6D88 - chains A and F of the 6 polymer chains in the assembly; structure by X-ray diffraction, 2.85 A resolution.

[Chain A]
Molecule: Tubulin alpha-1B chain
From: Sus scrofa
UniProt: Q2XVP4 (TBA1B_PIG); residue numbers follow UniProt; this construct covers 1-450
Sequence (450 residues; row label = number of the first residue in the row):
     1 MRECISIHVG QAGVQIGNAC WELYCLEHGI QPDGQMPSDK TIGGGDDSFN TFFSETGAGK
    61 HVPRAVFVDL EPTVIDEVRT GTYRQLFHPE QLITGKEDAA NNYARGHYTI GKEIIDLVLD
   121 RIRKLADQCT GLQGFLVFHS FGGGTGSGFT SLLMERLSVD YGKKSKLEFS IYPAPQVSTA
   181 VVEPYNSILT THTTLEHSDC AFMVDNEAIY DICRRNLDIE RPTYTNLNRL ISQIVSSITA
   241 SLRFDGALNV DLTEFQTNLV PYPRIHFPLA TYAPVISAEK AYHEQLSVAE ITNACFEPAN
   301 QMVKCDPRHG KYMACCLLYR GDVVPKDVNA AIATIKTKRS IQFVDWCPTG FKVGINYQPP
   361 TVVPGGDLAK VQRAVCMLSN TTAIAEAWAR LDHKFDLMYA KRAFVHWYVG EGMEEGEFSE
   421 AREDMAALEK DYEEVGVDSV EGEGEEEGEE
Disordered / not traced: 438-450
Bound ions: Ca2+: D39, T41, G44, E55
Small-molecule neighbours:
  - G9K ([2-(1H-indol-3-yl)-1H-imidazol-4-yl](8-methoxy-1,4-benzodioxin-6-yl)methanone): N101, T179, A180, V181
  - GTP (guanosine-5'-triphosphate): G10, Q11, A12, Q15, I16, D69, D98, A99, A100, N101, S140, G142, G143, G144, T145, G146, I171, P173, V177, S178, T179, E183, N206, Y224, L227, N228, I231
Reported in the primary citation:
  - binding site for G9K: S178, T179, V181

[Chain F]
Molecule: Tubulin tyrosine ligase
From: Gallus gallus
UniProt: E1BQ43 (E1BQ43_CHICK); residues 1-378 here = UniProt positions 1-378
Sequence (384 residues; each row starts with the number of its first residue):
     1 MYTFVVRDEN SSVYAEVSRL LLATGQWKRL RKDNPRFNLM LGERNRLPFG RLGHEPGLVQ
    61 LVNYYRGADK LCRKASLVKL IKTSPELSES CTWFPESYVI YPTNLKTPVA PAQNGIRHLI
   121 NNTRTDEREV FLAAYNRRRE GREGNVWIAK SSAGAKGEGI LISSEASELL DFIDEQGQVH
   181 VIQKYLEKPL LLEPGHRKFD IRSWVLVDHL YNIYLYREGV LRTSSEPYNS ANFQDKTCHL
   241 TNHCIQKEYS KNYGRYEEGN EMFFEEFNQY LMDALNTTLE NSILLQIKHI IRSCLMCIEP
   301 AISTKHLHYQ SFQLFGFDFM VDEELKVWLI EVNGAPACAQ KLYAELCQGI VDVAISSVFP
   361 LADTGQKTSQ PTSIFIKLHH HHHH
Disordered / not traced: 104-127, 150-160, 248-251, 363-371, 381-384
Construct notes: expression tag (379-384)
Small-molecule neighbours: AMP-PCP (ACP; phosphomethylphosphonic acid adenylate ester): P95, I148, K184, Y185, L186, K198, D200, R202, R222, H239, L240, T241, N242, D318, M320, I330, E331, N333

[Chain A / chain F interface]
Contacting residue pairs - 18 pairs, chain A then chain F:
  Q176(A) - P56(F)
  E207(A) - H54(F)  salt bridge
  K304(A) - H54(F)
  D306(A) - R66(F)
  D306(A) - L307(F)
  R308(A) - P300(F)  hydrogen bond (side chain-backbone)
  R308(A) - A301(F)  hydrogen bond (side chain-backbone)
  R308(A) - I302(F)
  R308(A) - S303(F)  hydrogen bond (side chain-backbone)
  H309(A) - R66(F)  hydrogen bond (side chain-backbone)
  H309(A) - G67(F)
  H309(A) - A301(F)
  S340(A) - A301(F)
  E386(A) - G50(F)
  E386(A) - R66(F)  salt bridge
  R390(A) - G50(F)
  R390(A) - H54(F)
  H393(A) - R51(F)  hydrogen bond
Also at the interface, not in a pair above, chain A (16 interface residues in all): P175, E297, P298, C305, K338, L397
Also at the interface, not in a pair above, chain F (15 interface residues in all): D33, G53, H306, H308

[Overview]
The interface between chain A and chain F involves 16 residues on one side and 15 on the other, with 5
hydrogen bonds and 2 salt bridges. Among the polar pairs are E207(A)-H54(F), E386(A)-R66(F) and
R308(A)-P300(F). Bound to chain A: GTP and compound G9K. From the paper: a binding site for G9K at S178(A),
T179(A) and V181(A).
Chain A is Tubulin alpha-1B chain (Sus scrofa) and chain F is Tubulin tyrosine ligase (Gallus gallus); the
structure, Tubulin-RB3_SLD-TTL in complex with compound 13f, was determined by X-ray diffraction.
